PDB entry 5IID | X-ray diffraction, 2.40 A resolution | chain A

# Chain A
Name: Protein polybromo-1
Organism: Homo sapiens
UniProtKB: Q86U86 (PB1_HUMAN); residue numbers follow UniProt; this construct covers 645-766
Amino-acid sequence (124 residues; row label = number of the first residue in the row):
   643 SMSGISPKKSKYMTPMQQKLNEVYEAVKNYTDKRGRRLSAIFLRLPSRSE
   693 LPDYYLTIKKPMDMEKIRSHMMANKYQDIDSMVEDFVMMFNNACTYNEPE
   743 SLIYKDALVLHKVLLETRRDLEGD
Unresolved in the structure: 643-651
Differences from the reference sequence: expression tag (643-644)
Small-molecule neighbours: 6BK (2-(3,4-dihydroxyphenyl)-5-hydroxy-4H-1-benzopyran-4-one): Ile683, Phe684, Arg686, Leu687, Pro688, Leu693, Tyr696, Met704, Asp705, Met731, Asn734, Ala735, Tyr738, Asn739, Ile745

# Summary
Chain A binds compound 6BK.
Chain A is Protein polybromo-1 (Homo sapiens); the structure, Crystal Structure of the fifth bromodomain of
human polybromo (PB1) in complex with 2-(3,4-dihydroxyphenyl)-5-hydroxy-4H-chromen-4-one, was determined by
X-ray diffraction together with 5HRV, 5HRW, 5HRX, 5II1 and 5II2 from the same study.
